PDB entry 4QW3 | X-ray diffraction, 2.90 A resolution | chains I and Y of the 28 polymer chains in the assembly

# Chain I
Protein: Proteasome subunit beta type-3
From: Saccharomyces cerevisiae
Notes: EC 3.4.25.1
UniProt: P25451 (PSB3_YEAST); residues 0-204 here correspond to UniProt positions 1-205 (UniProt number = residue number + 1)
Chain sequence (205 residues; each row starts with the number of its first residue; numbering starts at 0):
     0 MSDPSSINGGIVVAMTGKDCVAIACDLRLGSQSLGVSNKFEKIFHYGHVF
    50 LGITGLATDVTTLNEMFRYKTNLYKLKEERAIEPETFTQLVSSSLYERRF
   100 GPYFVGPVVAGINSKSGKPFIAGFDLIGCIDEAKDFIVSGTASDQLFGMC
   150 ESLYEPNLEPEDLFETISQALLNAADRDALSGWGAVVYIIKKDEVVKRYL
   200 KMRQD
Not modelled in the structure: 0
Ion coordination: Mg2+: Asp204 (shared with Ala165(Y), Asp168(Y), Ser171(Y) of chain Y)

# Chain Y
Protein: Proteasome subunit beta type-5
From: Saccharomyces cerevisiae
Notes: EC 3.4.25.1
UniProt: P30656 (PSB5_YEAST); residues 1-212 here correspond to UniProt positions 76-287 (UniProt number = residue number + 75)
Chain sequence (212 residues; row label = number of the first residue in the row):
     1 TTTLAFRFQGGIIVAVDSRATAGNWVASQTVKKVIEINPFLLGTMAGGAA
    51 DCQFWETWLGSQFRLHELREKERISVAAASKILSNLVYQYKGAGLSMGTM
   101 ICGYTRKEGPTIYYVDSDGTRLKGDIFCVGSGQTFAYGVLDSNYKWDLSV
   151 EDALYLGKRSILAAAHRDAYSGGSVNLYHVTEDGWIYHGNHDVGELFWKV
   201 KEEEGSFNNVIG
Construct notes: engineered mutation Phe63 (Cys138 in P30656)
Covalently attached groups: bortezomib (BO2) linked to Thr1
Ion coordination: Mg2+: Ala165, Asp168, Ser171 (shared with Asp204(I) of chain I)
Residues lining bound ligands: bortezomib (BO2; N-[(1R)-1-(dihydroxyboryl)-3-methylbutyl]-N-(pyrazin-2-ylcarbonyl)-L-phenylalaninamide): Arg19, Ala20, Thr21, Ala22, Ala27, Val31, Lys33, Met45, Ala46, Gly47, Gly48, Ala49, Ser131, Tyr170

# Interface between chain I and chain Y
Pairs across the interface - 42 pairs, chain I then chain Y:
  Arg27(I) - Ala169(Y)
  Ser32(I) - Arg167(Y)
  Ser32(I) - Asp168(Y)
  Ser32(I) - Ala169(Y)  hydrogen bond (backbone-backbone)
  Ser32(I) - Tyr170(Y)
  Leu33(I) - Phe135(Y)  hydrophobic
  Gly34(I) - Arg167(Y)  hydrogen bond (backbone-side chain)
  Val35(I) - Arg167(Y)
  Asn37(I) - Asn209(Y)  hydrogen bond
  Asn37(I) - Val210(Y)
  Lys38(I) - Asn209(Y)  hydrogen bond (side chain-backbone)
  Gln144(I) - Trp25(Y)
  Asp175(I) - Gln29(Y)
  Arg176(I) - Trp25(Y)
  Arg176(I) - Val26(Y)  hydrogen bond (side chain-backbone)
  Arg176(I) - Ala27(Y)  hydrogen bond (side chain-backbone)
  Arg176(I) - Ser28(Y)
  Asp177(I) - Asn24(Y)
  Asp177(I) - Val26(Y)
  Ala178(I) - Asn24(Y)  hydrogen bond (backbone-backbone)
  Ala178(I) - Val26(Y)
  Ala178(I) - Ala169(Y)
  Ala178(I) - Tyr170(Y)  hydrophobic
  Leu179(I) - Asn24(Y)
  Trp182(I) - His166(Y)  hydrogen bond (side chain-backbone)
  Trp182(I) - Arg167(Y)
  Lys200(I) - Trp198(Y)
  Met201(I) - Trp198(Y)
  Arg202(I) - Gln29(Y)
  Arg202(I) - Gly173(Y)  hydrogen bond (side chain-backbone)
  Arg202(I) - Asp192(Y)  salt bridge
  Arg202(I) - Gly194(Y)
  Gln203(I) - His166(Y)  hydrogen bond (backbone-side chain)
  Gln203(I) - Phe197(Y)
  Gln203(I) - Trp198(Y)
  Gln203(I) - Val210(Y)
  Asp204(I) - Arg19(Y)  salt bridge
  Asp204(I) - Ala165(Y)
  Asp204(I) - Ser171(Y)
  Asp204(I) - Gly172(Y)
  Asp204(I) - Gly173(Y)  hydrogen bond (side chain-backbone)
  Asp204(I) - Val193(Y)
Other interface residues (no listed pair), chain I (20 interface residues in all): Ser5
Other interface residues (no listed pair), chain Y (25 interface residues in all): Ile211

# Summary
Chain I and chain Y form an interface of 20 and 25 residues respectively, with 11 hydrogen bonds and 2 salt
bridges. Polar contacts include Arg202(I)-Asp192(Y), Asp204(I)-Arg19(Y) and Gly34(I)-Arg167(Y). Covalently
linked bortezomib: at Thr1(Y). Asp204(I), Ala165(Y), Asp168(Y) and Ser171(Y) form the Mg2+ site.
Here chain I is Proteasome subunit beta type-3 and chain Y is Proteasome subunit beta type-5, both from
Saccharomyces cerevisiae. Entry 4QW3 (yCP beta5-C63F mutant in complex with bortezomib) was determined by
X-ray diffraction, deposited together with 4QUX, 4QUY, 4QV0, 4QV1, 4QV3, 4QV4 and 42 further entries.
